Entry 5JDO (X-ray diffraction, 3.20 A resolution); this record covers chains C and D of the 6 polymer chains in the assembly.

# Chain C
Name: Hemoglobin subunit alpha
From: Homo sapiens
UniProtKB: P69905 (HBA_HUMAN); residue numbers follow UniProt; this construct covers 2-142
Amino-acid sequence (141 residues; each row starts with the number of its first residue):
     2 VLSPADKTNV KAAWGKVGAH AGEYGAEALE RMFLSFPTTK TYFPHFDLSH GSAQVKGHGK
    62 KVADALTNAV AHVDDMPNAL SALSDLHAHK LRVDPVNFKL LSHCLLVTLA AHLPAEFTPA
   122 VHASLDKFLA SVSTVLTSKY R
Metal / ion sites: heme Fe near His88 (its only coordinating residue here)
Small-molecule neighbours:
  - heme (HEM): Tyr43, Phe44, His46, Phe47, His59, Lys62, Val63, Ala66, Leu67, Leu84, Leu87, His88, Leu92, Val94, Asn98, Phe99, Leu102, Val133, Ser134, Leu137
  - oxygen molecule (OXY): Leu30, Met33, Phe44, His59, Val63, Leu102
Curated features (UniProtKB/Swiss-Prot):
  - binding site (O2): His59
  - binding site (heme b): His88
  - site: Thr9, Asn10 (Microbial infection: Cleavage), Lys12 (Not glycated), Ala14, Trp15 (Microbial infection: Cleavage), Tyr25, Gly26 (Microbial infection: Cleavage), Leu30, Glu31 (Microbial infection: Cleavage), His46, Phe47 (Microbial infection: Cleavage), Asp48, Leu49 (Microbial infection: Cleavage), Ser53, Ala54 (Microbial infection: Cleavage), Val56, Lys57 (Microbial infection: Cleavage), Lys57 (Not glycated), Gly60, Lys61 (Microbial infection: Cleavage), Lys61 (Not glycated), Lys91 (Not glycated), Leu92, Arg93 (Microbial infection: Cleavage), Lys100 (Not glycated), Leu107, Val108 (Microbial infection: Cleavage), Thr109, Leu110 (Microbial infection: Cleavage), Val122, His123 (Microbial infection: Cleavage), Ser134, Thr135 (Microbial infection: Cleavage)
  - modified residue: Ser4 (Phosphoserine), Lys8 (N6-succinyllysine), Thr9 (Phosphothreonine), Lys12 (N6-succinyllysine), Lys17 (N6-acetyllysine), Tyr25 (Phosphotyrosine), Ser36 (Phosphoserine), Lys41 (N6-succinyllysine), Ser50 (Phosphoserine), Ser103 (Phosphoserine), Thr109 (Phosphothreonine), Ser125 (Phosphoserine), Ser132 (Phosphoserine), Thr135 (Phosphothreonine), Thr138 (Phosphothreonine), Ser139 (Phosphoserine)
  - glycosylation (N-linked (Glc) (glycation) lysine): Lys8, Lys17, Lys41, Lys62
  - natural variant: Val2 (V2E: In Thionville), Leu3 (L3R: In ChongQing), Ala6 (A6D: In J-Toronto; A6P: In Karachi), Asp7 (D7A: In Sawara; D7G: In Swan River; D7N: In Dunn; D7V: In Ferndown; D7Y: In Woodville), Lys8 (K8E: In Kurosaki), Asn10 (N10T: In Broomfield), Lys12 (K12E: In Anantharaj), Ala13 (A13D: In J-Paris 1/J-Aljezur), Ala14 (A14P: In Ravenscourt Park), Trp15 (W15R: In Evanston), Gly16 (G16R: In Ottawa/Siam), Lys17 (K17M: In Harbin; K17N: In Beijing), 85 further natural variant entries in UniProt

# Chain D
Name: Hemoglobin subunit beta
From: Homo sapiens
UniProtKB: P68871 (HBB_HUMAN); residues 3-147 here = UniProt positions 3-147
Amino-acid sequence (145 residues; row label = number of the first residue in the row):
     3 HLTPEEKSAV TALWGKVNVD EVGGEALGRL LVVYPWTQRF FESFGDLSTP DAVMGNPKVK
    63 AHGKKVLGAF SDGLAHLDNL KGTFATLSEL HCDKLHVDPE NFRLLGNVLV CVLAHHFGKE
   123 FTPPVQAAYQ KVVAGVANAL AHKYH
Metal / ion sites: heme Fe near His93 (its only coordinating residue here)
Small-molecule neighbours:
  - heme (HEM): Leu32, Thr39, Phe42, Phe43, His64, Lys67, Val68, Ala71, Phe72, Phe86, Leu89, Leu92, His93, Leu97, Val99, Asn103, Phe104, Leu107, Leu142
  - oxygen molecule (OXY): Leu29, Phe43, His64, Val68
Curated features (UniProtKB/Swiss-Prot):
  - binding site ((2R)-2,3-bisphosphoglycerate): His3, Lys83, His144
  - binding site (heme b): His64, His93
  - site: Glu8, Lys9 (Microbial infection: Cleavage), Gly26, Glu27 (Microbial infection: Cleavage), Gly30, Arg31 (Microbial infection: Cleavage), Tyr36, Pro37 (Microbial infection: Cleavage), Trp38, Thr39 (Microbial infection: Cleavage), Phe46, Gly47 (Microbial infection: Cleavage), Asp53, Ala54 (Microbial infection: Cleavage), Gly57, Asn58 (Microbial infection: Cleavage), Lys60 (Not glycated), Phe72, Ser73 (Microbial infection: Cleavage), Gly75, Leu76 (Microbial infection: Cleavage), Lys83 (Not glycated), Thr85, Phe86 (Microbial infection: Cleavage), His93, Cys94 (Microbial infection: Cleavage), Lys96 (Not glycated), Arg105, Leu106 (Microbial infection: Cleavage), Leu111, Val112 (Microbial infection: Cleavage), Gly120, Lys121 (Microbial infection: Cleavage), Phe123, Thr124 (Microbial infection: Cleavage), Ala129, Ala130 (Microbial infection: Cleavage) and 2 more in UniProt
  - modified residue: Ser10 (Phosphoserine), Thr13 (Phosphothreonine), Ser45 (Phosphoserine), Thr51 (Phosphothreonine), Lys60 (N6-acetyllysine), Lys83 (N6-acetyllysine), Thr88 (Phosphothreonine), Cys94 (S-nitrosocysteine), Lys145 (N6-acetyllysine)
  - glycosylation (N-linked (Glc) (glycation) lysine): Lys9, Lys18, Lys67, Lys121, Lys145
  - natural variant: His3 (H3L: In Graz; H3Q: In Okayama; H3R: In Deer Lodge; H3Y: In Fukuoka), Pro6 (P6R: In Warwickshire), Glu7 (E7A: In G-Makassar; E7K: In Hb C; E7Q: In Machida; E7V: In SKCA), Glu8 (E8G: In G-San Jose; E8K: In G-Siriraj), Lys9 (K9E: In N-Timone; K9Q: In J-Luhe; K9T: In Rio Grande), Ser10 (S10C: In Porto Alegre), Ala11 (A11D: In Ankara; A11V: In Iraq-Halabja), Val12 (V12D: In Windsor; V12I: In Hamilton), Ala14 (A14D: In J-Lens), Leu15 (L15P: In Saki; L15R: In Soegn), Trp16 (W16G: In Randwick; W16R: In Belfast), Gly17 (G17D: In J-Baltimore/J-Trinidad/J-Ireland/J-Georgia/N-New Haven; G17R: In D-Bushman), 117 further natural variant entries in UniProt

# Chain C / chain D interface
Contacting residue pairs (37):
  Glu28(C) - Lys121(D)  salt bridge
  Glu31(C) - Pro125(D)
  Arg32(C) - Phe123(D)  hydrogen bond (side chain-backbone)
  Arg32(C) - Thr124(D)
  Arg32(C) - Pro125(D)
  Arg32(C) - Gln128(D)
  Leu35(C) - Pro125(D)
  Leu35(C) - Pro126(D)
  Leu35(C) - Ala129(D)
  Ser36(C) - Gln128(D)  hydrogen bond
  Ser36(C) - Ala129(D)
  Ser36(C) - Gln132(D)
  Phe37(C) - Gln132(D)
  His104(C) - Asn109(D)
  His104(C) - Gln128(D)
  His104(C) - Gln132(D)  hydrogen bond
  Leu107(C) - Cys113(D)  hydrophobic
  Val108(C) - Ala116(D)
  Val108(C) - Gln128(D)
  Ala111(C) - Cys113(D)
  Ala111(C) - Ala116(D)  hydrophobic
  Ala111(C) - His117(D)
  Ala112(C) - Ala116(D)
  Ala112(C) - Gly120(D)
  His113(C) - Lys121(D)
  Pro115(C) - His117(D)  hydrogen bond (backbone-side chain)
  Phe118(C) - Arg31(D)  hydrogen bond (backbone-side chain)
  Phe118(C) - His117(D)  hydrogen bond (backbone-side chain)
  Thr119(C) - Arg31(D)
  Pro120(C) - Arg31(D)
  Pro120(C) - Val34(D)
  Pro120(C) - Met56(D)  hydrophobic
  His123(C) - Arg31(D)  hydrogen bond
  His123(C) - Val35(D)
  Ala124(C) - Val34(D)
  Ala124(C) - Val35(D)
  Asp127(C) - Tyr36(D)  hydrogen bond
Interface residues without a listed pair, chain C (22 interface residues in all): Cys105, Leu114, Ala121
Interface residues without a listed pair, chain D (21 interface residues in all): Pro52, Val110, Val112

# In short
Chain C and chain D form an interface of 22 and 21 residues respectively; the contacts include 8 hydrogen
bonds and 1 salt bridge. Among the polar pairs are Glu28(C)-Lys121(D), Arg32(C)-Phe123(D) and
Ser36(C)-Gln128(D). Ligands of chain C: heme and oxygen molecule.
Chain C is Hemoglobin subunit alpha and chain D is Hemoglobin subunit beta, both from Homo sapiens; the
structure, T. congolense haptoglobin-haemoglobin receptor in complex with haemoglobin, was determined by X-ray
diffraction.
